Entry 6X98 (electron microscopy, 3.38 A resolution); this record covers chains A and L of the 12 polymer chains in the assembly.

[Chain A]
Name: BG505 HIV-1 Env gp120
Source organism: Human immunodeficiency virus 1
Reference sequence: Q2N0S6 (Q2N0S6_9HIV1); the construct lacks a stretch of the UniProt sequence and is renumbered around it, so the offset changes along the chain: 31-141 = UniProt 30-140; 150-185 = UniProt 141-176; 188-309 = UniProt 187-308; 312-323 = UniProt 309-320; 2 more segments
Chain sequence (516 residues; each row starts with the number of its first residue; note: 13 numbers in that range are skipped by the numbering (no residue carries them; nothing is unmodelled there); a row labelled like 185A-185J holds insertion residues (185A, then the next letters in order); numbers below 1 keep their minus sign (Met-4 is residue -4)):
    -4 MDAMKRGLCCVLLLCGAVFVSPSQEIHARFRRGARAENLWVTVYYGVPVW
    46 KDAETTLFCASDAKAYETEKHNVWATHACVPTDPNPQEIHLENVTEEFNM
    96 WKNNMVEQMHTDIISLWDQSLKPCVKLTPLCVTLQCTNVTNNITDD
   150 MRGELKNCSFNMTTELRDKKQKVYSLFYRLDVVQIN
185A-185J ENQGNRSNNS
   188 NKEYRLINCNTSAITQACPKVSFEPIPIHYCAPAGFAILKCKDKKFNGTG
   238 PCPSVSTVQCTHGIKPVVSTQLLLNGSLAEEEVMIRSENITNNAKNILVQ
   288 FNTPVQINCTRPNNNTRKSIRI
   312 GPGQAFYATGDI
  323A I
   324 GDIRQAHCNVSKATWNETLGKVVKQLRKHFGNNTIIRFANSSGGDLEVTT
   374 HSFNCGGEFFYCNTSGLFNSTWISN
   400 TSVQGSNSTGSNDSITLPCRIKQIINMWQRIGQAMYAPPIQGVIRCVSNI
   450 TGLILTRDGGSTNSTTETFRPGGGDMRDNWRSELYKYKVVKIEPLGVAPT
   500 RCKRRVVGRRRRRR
Unresolved in the structure: -4 to 34, 59-65, 185B-185J, 400-410, 459-462, 504-513
Sequence notes: expression tag (-4 to 30); engineered mutation Asn332 (Thr330 in Q2N0S6), Cys501 (Ala498 in Q2N0S6), Arg509 (Glu506 in Q2N0S6), Arg510 (Lys507 in Q2N0S6), Arg512 (Ala509 in Q2N0S6), Arg513 (Val510 in Q2N0S6)
Disulfide bonds: Cys54-Cys74, Cys119-Cys205, Cys126-Cys196, Cys131-Cys157, Cys218-Cys247, Cys228-Cys239, Cys296-Cys331, Cys378-Cys445, Cys385-Cys418
Glycans and other covalent adducts: N-acetylglucosamine (NAG) linked to Asn88, Asn133, Asn156, Asn160, Asn197, Asn234, Asn262, Asn276, Asn295, Asn301, Asn332, Asn339, Asn363, Asn386, Asn392, Asn448

[Chain L]
Name: monoclonal antibody 11B kappa chain
Source organism: Oryctolagus cuniculus
Notes: antibody fragment or engineered binder
Chain sequence (237 residues; numbered -19 to 211 plus 6 insertion-coded residues; the number before each row is that of its first residue; a row labelled like 95A-95F holds insertion residues (95A, then the next letters in order); numbers below 1 keep their minus sign (Met-19 is residue -19)):
   -19 MYRMQLLSCIALSLALVTNSDIVMTQTPSSVSAAVGGTVTINCQASESIY
    31 SGLAWYQQKPGQPPKLLIYRASTLTSGVSSRFKGSGSGARFTLTINDLEC
    81 ADAATYYCQSCYDTT
95A-95F IGTYGS
    96 WAFGGGTEVVVKGDPVAPSVLIFPPAADQVATGTVTIVCVANKYFPDVTV
   146 TWEVDGTTQTTGIENSKTPQNSADCTYNLSSTLTLTSTQYNSHKEYTCKV
   196 TQGTTSVVQSFNRGDC
Unresolved in the structure: -19 to 0, 107-211
Disulfide bonds: Cys23-Cys88

[Chain A / chain L interface]
Pairs across the interface (18):
  His85(A) with Glu27(L), salt bridge; Thr94(L); Thr95(L)
  Glu87(A) with Glu27(L)
  Asn88(A) with Glu27(L); Ser28(L), hydrogen bond (side chain-backbone); Tyr30(L)
  Val89(A) with Tyr30(L), hydrogen bond (backbone-side chain)
  Thr90(A) with Tyr30(L)
  Lys229(A) with Thr95(L), hydrogen bond (side chain-backbone); Ile95A(L); Gly95B(L)
  Asp230(A) with Gly95B(L)
  Lys231(A) with Ile95A(L), hydrogen bond (side chain-backbone); Gly95B(L), hydrogen bond (backbone-backbone)
  Pro240(A) with Tyr30(L)
  Ser241(A) with Thr94(L), hydrogen bond (side chain-backbone)
  Glu268(A) with Thr95C(L), hydrogen bond
Other interface residues (no listed pair), chain A (12 interface residues in all): Lys232
Other interface residues (no listed pair), chain L (10 interface residues in all): Tyr92, Tyr95D

[Summary]
12 residues of chain A face 10 of chain L across their interface, with 7 hydrogen bonds and 1 salt bridge.
Polar pairs include His85(A)-Glu27(L), Asn88(A)-Ser28(L) and Val89(A)-Tyr30(L). Covalently linked
N-acetylglucosamine: at Asn88(A), Asn133(A), Asn156(A), Asn160(A), Asn197(A) and Asn234(A) and 10 more.
Here chain A is BG505 HIV-1 Env gp120 (Human immunodeficiency virus 1) and chain L is monoclonal antibody 11B
kappa chain (Oryctolagus cuniculus). Entry 6X98 (Cryo-EM model of HIV-1 Env BG505 SOSIP.664 in complex with
rabbit monoclonal antibody 11B fragment antigen ...) was determined by electron microscopy.
